1OAK - chains H and A of the 3 polymer chains in the assembly; structure by X-ray diffraction, 2.20 A resolution.

# Chain H
Molecule: Nmc-4 IGG1
Source organism: Mus musculus
Notes: fragment: fab fragment, an anti von willebrand factor (vwf) a1 domain
Sequence (223 residues; each row starts with the number of its first residue):
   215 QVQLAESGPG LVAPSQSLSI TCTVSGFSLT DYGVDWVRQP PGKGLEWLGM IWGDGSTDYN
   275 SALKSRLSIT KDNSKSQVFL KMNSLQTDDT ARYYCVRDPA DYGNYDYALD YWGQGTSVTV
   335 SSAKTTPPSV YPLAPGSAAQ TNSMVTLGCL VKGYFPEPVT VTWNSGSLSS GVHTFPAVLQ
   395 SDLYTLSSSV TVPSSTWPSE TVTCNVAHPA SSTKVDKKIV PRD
Unresolved in the structure: 351-355
Cystine bridges: Cys-236/Cys-309, Cys-363/Cys-418

# Chain A
Molecule: Von willebrand factor
Source organism: Homo sapiens
Notes: fragment: a1 domain residues 507 - 702, or glycoprotein iba (a\:alpha) binding domain
UniProt: P04275 (VWF_HUMAN); residues 508-702 here correspond to UniProt positions 1271-1465 (UniProt number = residue number + 763)
Sequence (196 residues; numbered 507 to 702; the number before each row is that of its first residue):
   507 MYCSRLLDLV FLLDGSSRLS EAEFEVLKAF VVDMMERLRI SQKWVRVAVV EYHDGSHAYI
   567 GLKDRKRPSE LRRIASQVKY AGSQVASTSE VLKYTLFQIF SKIDRPEASR IALLLMASQE
   627 PQRMSRNFVR YVQGLKKKKV IVIPVGIGPH ANLKQIRLIE KQAPENKAFV LSSVDELEQQ
   687 RDEIVSYLCD LAPEAP
Cystine bridges: Cys-509/Cys-695

# Chain H / chain A interface
Pairs across the interface - 25 pairs, chain H then chain A:
  Trp-266(H) / Gln-628(A)
  Trp-266(H) / Arg-629(A)
  Trp-266(H) / Arg-632(A)
  Gly-267(H) / Gln-628(A)  hydrogen bond (backbone-side chain)
  Asp-268(H) / Pro-627(A)
  Asp-268(H) / Gln-628(A)  hydrogen bond (backbone-side chain)
  Ser-270(H) / Gln-628(A)  hydrogen bond (side chain-backbone)
  Ser-270(H) / Arg-629(A)  hydrogen bond (side chain-backbone)
  Thr-271(H) / Arg-629(A)  hydrogen bond (backbone-side chain)
  Asp-272(H) / Arg-629(A)
  Asp-272(H) / Arg-632(A)  salt bridge
  Tyr-316(H) / Ser-631(A)
  Tyr-316(H) / Phe-634(A)  hydrophobic
  Tyr-316(H) / Val-635(A)
  Tyr-316(H) / Asn-658(A)
  Tyr-316(H) / Lys-660(A)
  Tyr-316(H) / Gln-661(A)
  Tyr-316(H) / Leu-664(A)  hydrophobic
  Gly-317(H) / Val-635(A)
  Gly-317(H) / Lys-660(A)
  Gly-317(H) / Leu-664(A)
  Tyr-319(H) / Arg-632(A)
  Tyr-319(H) / Asn-633(A)
  Tyr-319(H) / Arg-636(A)  hydrogen bond
  Tyr-321(H) / Arg-632(A)  hydrogen bond (side chain-backbone)
Other interface residues (no listed pair), chain H (12 interface residues in all): Met-264, Asp-315

# Overview
12 residues of chain H and 13 residues of chain A are in contact; the contacts include 7 hydrogen bonds and 1
salt bridge. Polar contacts include Asp-272(H)/Arg-632(A), Gly-267(H)/Gln-628(A) and Asp-268(H)/Gln-628(A).
Chain H is Nmc-4 IGG1 (Mus musculus) and chain A is Von willebrand factor (Homo sapiens); the structure,
Crystal structure of the von willebrand factor (vwf) A1 domain in complex with the function blocking ..., was
determined by X-ray diffraction.
